Entry 2A07 (X-ray diffraction, 1.90 A resolution); this record covers chains A and J of the 10 polymer chains in the assembly.

# Chain A
Molecule: 21-nt DNA strand
Sequence (21 nucleotides; row label = number of the first residue in the row):
     1 AACTATGAAACAAATTTTCCT

# Chain J
Protein: Forkhead box protein P2
Organism: Homo sapiens
Notes: fragment: Foxp2 Forkhead Domain
Reference sequence: O15409 (FOXP2_HUMAN); residues 502-594 here = UniProt positions 502-594
Sequence (93 residues; each row starts with the number of its first residue):
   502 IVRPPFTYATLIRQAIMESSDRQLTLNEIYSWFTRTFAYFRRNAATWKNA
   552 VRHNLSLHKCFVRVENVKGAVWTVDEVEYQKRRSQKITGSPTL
Disordered / not traced: 585-594
Sequence notes: engineered mutation Ile502 (Asp in O15409)
Bound ions: Mg2+: Leu556, His559, Phe562
Swiss-Prot annotation at these positions:
  - DNA-binding region: Arg504 to Leu594 (Fork-head)
  - natural variant: Arg553 (R553H: In SPCH1)
What the authors report for this chain:
  - binding site for the 21-nt DNA strand (chain A): Arg504, Asn550, Arg583
  - binding site for the 21-nt DNA strand: His554, Ser557
  - binding site for the 21-nt DNA strand: Arg553, Leu558
  - binding site for the 21-nt DNA strand: Thr508, Tyr509
  - disease-associated variants - R553H: decreased binding to DNA (proposed by the authors, not directly observed)
  - contacts within the chain: Ile530-Trp573 (hydrophobic contact)

# Chain A / chain J interface
Pairs across the interface - 12 pairs, chain A then chain J:
  DA8(A) with Arg583(J), salt bridge to the phosphate
  DA9(A) with Thr508(J), phosphate contact
  DA10(A) with Phe507(J), phosphate contact; Thr508(J), phosphate contact; Tyr509(J), hydrogen bond to the phosphate
  DC11(A) with Arg504(J), salt bridge to the phosphate; Tyr509(J), phosphate contact; His554(J), hydrogen bond to the base
  DA12(A) with Thr547(J), hydrogen bond to the phosphate; Asn550(J), base contact; His554(J), base contact
  DA13(A) with Asn550(J), hydrogen bond to the base
Also at the interface, not in a pair above, chain J (10 interface residues in all): Tyr540, Asn555

# In short
Chain A and chain J form an interface of 6 and 10 residues respectively, with 4 hydrogen bonds and 2 salt
bridges. Among the polar pairs are DC11(A)-His554(J), DA13(A)-Asn550(J) and DA10(A)-Tyr509(J). The paper
reports a binding site for the 21-nt DNA strand at His554(J), Ser557(J) and Arg553(J) among others; R553H of
chain J reduces binding to DNA.
Chain A is a 21-nt DNA strand and chain J is Forkhead box protein P2 (Homo sapiens); the structure, Crystal
Structure of Foxp2 bound Specifically to DNA, was determined by X-ray diffraction.
